Entry 7XPL (X-ray diffraction, 2.21 A resolution); this record covers chains F and H of the 8 polymer chains in the assembly.

Chain F:
Molecule: Fibrillarin-like rRNA/tRNA 2'-O-methyltransferase
From: Saccharolobus solfataricus 98/2
Notes: EC 2.1.1.-
UniProt: D0KTQ8 (D0KTQ8_SACS9); residues 1-232 here = UniProt positions 1-232
Amino-acid sequence (232 residues; each row starts with the number of its first residue):
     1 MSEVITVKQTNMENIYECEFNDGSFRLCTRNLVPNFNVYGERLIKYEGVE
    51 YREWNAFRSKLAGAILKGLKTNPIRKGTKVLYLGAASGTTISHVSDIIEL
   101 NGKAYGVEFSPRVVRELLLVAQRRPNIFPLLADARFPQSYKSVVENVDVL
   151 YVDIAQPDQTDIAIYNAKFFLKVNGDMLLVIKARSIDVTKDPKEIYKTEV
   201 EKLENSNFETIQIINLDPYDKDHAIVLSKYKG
Disordered / not traced: 1-2
Small-molecule neighbours: S-adenosylhomocysteine (SAH): Arg-58, Tyr-82, Gly-84, Ala-85, Ala-86, Thr-89, Thr-90, Ile-91, Val-107, Glu-108, Phe-109, Ser-110, Val-113, Ala-132, Asp-133, Ala-134, Arg-135, Asp-153, Ile-154, Ala-155, Gln-156

Chain H:
Molecule: BMG3 RNA strand B
Sequence (29 nucleotides; numbered 1 to 29; the number before each row is that of its first residue):
     1 GGGCGAUGGAACACUCAUGGUAGACUCCC
Disordered / not traced: 1-2, 28-29

How chain F and chain H interact:
Residue-residue contacts (14; chain F residue first):
  Phe-109(F) with U18(H), phosphate contact
  Ser-110(F) with A17(H), hydrogen bond to the sugar
  Arg-112(F) with C16(H), sugar contact
  Ala-155(F) with U18(H), hydrogen bond to the sugar; G19(H), sugar contact
  Gln-156(F) with G19(H), sugar contact
  Pro-157(F) with G19(H), phosphate contact; G20(H), phosphate contact
  Arg-184(F) with G19(H), hydrogen bond to the base; G20(H), sugar contact
  Ser-185(F) with G19(H), hydrogen bond to the sugar; G20(H), sugar contact
  Asp-187(F) with G20(H), sugar contact
  Val-188(F) with G20(H), hydrogen bond to the sugar
Other interface residues (no listed pair), chain F (12 interface residues in all): Val-113, Ile-186

Overview:
12 residues of chain F and 5 residues of chain H are in contact, with 5 hydrogen bonds. Among the polar pairs
are Arg-184(F)/G19(H), Ser-110(F)/A17(H) and Ala-155(F)/U18(H). Bound to chain F: S-adenosylhomocysteine.
Here chain F is Fibrillarin-like rRNA/tRNA 2'-O-methyltransferase (Saccharolobus solfataricus 98/2) and chain
H is BMG3 RNA strand B. Entry 7XPL (Crystal structure of a C/D-free RNA-guided RNA 2'-O-methyltransferase) was
determined by X-ray diffraction.
